Entry 1Z7M (X-ray diffraction, 2.90 A resolution); this record covers chains A and C of the 8 polymer chains in the assembly.

== Chain A (and C) ==
Molecule: ATP phosphoribosyltransferase regulatory subunit
Source organism: Lactococcus lactis
Notes: chain C of this document is another copy of the same molecule, construct and numbering; everything in this record applies to it too
Reference sequence: Q02147 (HISZ_LACLA); residue numbers follow UniProt; this construct covers 1-328
Chain sequence (344 residues; row label = number of the first residue in the row; numbers below 1 keep their minus sign (Met-15 is residue -15)):
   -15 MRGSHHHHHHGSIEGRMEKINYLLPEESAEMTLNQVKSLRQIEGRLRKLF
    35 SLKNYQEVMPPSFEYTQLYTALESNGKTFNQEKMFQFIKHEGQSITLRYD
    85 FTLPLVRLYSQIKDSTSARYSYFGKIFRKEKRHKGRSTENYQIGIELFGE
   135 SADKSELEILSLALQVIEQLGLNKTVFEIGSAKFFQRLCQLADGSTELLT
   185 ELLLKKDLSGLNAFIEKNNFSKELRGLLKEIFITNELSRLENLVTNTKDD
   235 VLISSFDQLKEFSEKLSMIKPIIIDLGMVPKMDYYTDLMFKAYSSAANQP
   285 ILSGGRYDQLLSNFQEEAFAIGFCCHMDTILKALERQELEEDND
Unresolved in the structure: -15 to 5, 116-122, 324-328 (chain C: -15 to 5, 56-63, 115-122, 324-328)
Sequence notes: cloning artifact (-15 to -12, -5 to 0); expression tag (-11 to -6)

== Interface between chain A and chain C ==
Residue-residue contacts - 6 pairs, chain A then chain C:
  Gln65(A) - Gln65(C)
  Glu66(A) - Gln51(C)
  Glu66(A) - Gln77(C)
  Gly76(A) - Glu66(C)
  Gln77(A) - Glu66(C)
  Ser78(A) - Glu66(C)
Interface residues without a listed pair, chain A (7 interface residues in all): Ile72, Lys113
Interface residues without a listed pair, chain C (7 interface residues in all): Ile72, Gly76, Lys113

== Overview ==
The chain A/chain C interface involves 7 residues from each chain.
Chain A and chain C are both ATP phosphoribosyltransferase regulatory subunit (Lactococcus lactis); the
structure, ATP Phosphoribosyl transferase (HisZG ATP-PRTase) from Lactococcus lactis, was determined by X-ray
diffraction, deposited together with 1Z7N.
